2B22 - chain A; structure by X-ray diffraction, 2.00 A resolution.

[Chain A]
Molecule: General control protein GCN4
Organism: Saccharomyces cerevisiae
UniProt: P03069 (GCN4_YEAST); residues 3-33 here correspond to UniProt positions 251-281 (UniProt number = residue number + 248)
Chain sequence (34 residues; each row starts with the number of its first residue; numbering starts at 0):
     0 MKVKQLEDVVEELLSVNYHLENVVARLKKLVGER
Not modelled in the structure: 0-1, 31-33
Sequence notes: cloning artifact (0-2); engineered mutation Val-8 (Lys256 in P03069), Val-15 (Lys263 in P03069), Val-22 (Glu270 in P03069)
Bound ions: Na+ site 1 near Glu-10 (its only coordinating residue here); Na+ site 2: Glu-11, Arg-25
Swiss-Prot annotation at these positions:
  - region: Leu-5 to Leu-26 (Leucine-zipper)
From the paper describing this entry:
  - mutagenesis - K8V/K15V/E22V: increased stability
  - self-association interface (contacts with another copy of this molecule): Leu-5, Leu-19, Leu-29, Val-30

[In short]
The Na+ site 2 is built by Glu-11 and Arg-25. The paper reports that K8V/K15V/E22V increase stability; a
self-association interface involving Leu-5, Leu-19 and Leu-29 among others.
Chain A is General control protein GCN4 (Saccharomyces cerevisiae); the structure, Antiparallel four-stranded
coiled coil specified by a 3-3-1 hydrophobic heptad repeat, was determined by X-ray diffraction (same
publication as 2B1F).
